Entry 5WNV (X-ray diffraction, 3.30 A resolution); this record covers chains A and M of the 23 polymer chains in the assembly.

== Chain A ==
Molecule: 16S Ribosomal RNA rRNA
From: Thermus thermophilus (strain HB8 / ATCC 27634 / DSM 579)
Sequence (1522 nucleotides; each row starts with the number of its first residue; note: 42 numbers in that range are skipped by the numbering (no residue carries them; nothing is unmodelled there); a row labelled like 190A-190L holds insertion residues (190A, then the next letters in order); numbering starts at 0):
     0 UUUGUUGGAG AGUUUGAUCC UGGCUCAGGG UGAACGCUGG CGGCGUGCCU AAGACAUGCA
    60 AGUCGUGCGG G
    73 CCGCGGGGUU UU
    88 ACUCCG
    95 UGGUC
   101 AGCGGCGGAC GGGUGAGUAA CGCGUGGGU
  129A G
   130 ACCUACCCGG AAGAGGGGGA CAACCCGGGG AAACUCGGGC UAAUCCCCCA UGUGGACCCG
   190 C
190A-190L CCCUUGGGGUGU
   191 GUCCAAAGGG CUUU
   216 GCCCGCUUCC GGAUGGGCCC GCGUCCCAUC AGCUAGUUGG UGGGGUAAUG GCCCACCAAG
   276 GCGACGACGG GUAGCCGGUC UGAGAGGAUG GCCGGCCACA GGGGCACUGA GACACGGGCC
   336 CCACUCCUAC GGGAGGCAGC AGUUAGGAAU CUUCCGCAAU GGGCGCAAGC CUGACGGAGC
   396 GACGCCGCUU GGAGGAAGAA GCCCUUCGGG GUGUAAACUC CUGAA
   442 CCCGGGACGA AACCCCCGAC GA
   474 GGGGACUGAC GGUACCGGG
   494 GUAAUAGCGC CGGCCAACUC CGUGCCAGCA GCCGCGGUAA UACGGAGGGC GCGAGCGUUA
   554 CCCGGAUUCA CUGGGCGUAA AGGGCGUGUA GGCGGCCUGG GGCGUCCCAU GUGAAAGACC
   614 ACGGCUCAAC CGUGGGGGAG CGUGGGAUAC GCUCAGGCUA GACGGUGGGA GAGGGUGGUG
   674 GAAUUCCCGG AGUAGCGGUG AAAUGCGCAG AUACCGGGAG GAACGCCGAU GGCGAAGGCA
   734 GCCACCUGGU CCACCCGUGA CGCUGAGGCG CGAAAGCGUG GGGAGCAAAC CGGAUUAGAU
   794 ACCCGGGUAG UCCACGCCCU AAACGAUGCG CGCUAGGUCU CUGGGUCU
   848 CCUGGGGGCC GAAGCUAACG CGUUAAGCGC GCCGCCUGGG GAGUACGGCC GCAAGGCUGA
   908 AACUCAAAGG AAUUGACGGG GGCCCGCACA AGCGGUGGAG CAUGUGGUUU AAUUCGAAGX
   968 AACGCGAAGA ACCUUACCAG GCCUUGACAU GCUAGG
 1003A G
  1004 AACCCGGGUG AAAGCCUGGG GUGCCCC
1030A-1030D GCGA
  1031 GGGGAGCCCU AGCACAGGUG CUGCAUGGCC GUCGUCAGCU CGUGCCGUGA GGUGUUGGGU
  1091 UAAGUCCCGC AACGAGCGCA ACCCCCGCCG UUAGUUGCCA GCGGUUCGGC CGGGCACUCU
  1151 AACGGGACUG CCCGCGAAA
  1171 GCGGGAGGAA GGAGGGGACG ACGUCUGGUC AGCAUGGCCC UUACGGCCUG GGCGACACAC
  1231 GUGCUACAAU GCCCACUACA AAGCGAUGCC ACCCGGCAAC GGGGAGCUAA UCGCAAAAAG
  1291 GUGGGCCCAG UUCGGAUUGG GGUCUGCAAC CCGACCCCAU GAAGCCGGAA UCGCUAGUAA
  1351 UCGCGGAUCA G
 1361A C
  1362 CAUGCCGCGG UGAAUACGUU CCCGGGCCUU GUACACACXG CCXGUXACGC CAUGGGAGCG
  1422 GGCUCUACCC GAAGUCGCCG GG
  1446 AGCCUACGGG
  1459 CAGGCGCCGA GGGUAGGGCC CGUGACUGGG GCGAAGUCGU AACAAGGUAG CUGUACCGGA
  1519 AGGUGCGGCU GGAUCCACUC CUUUCU
Disordered / not traced: 0-4, 1534-1538
Construct notes: conflict C1534 (A132811 in 55771382), A1535 (C132812 in 55771382)
Modified residues: PSU (pseudouridine-5'-monophosphate) at position 516, 7MG (7N-methyl-8-hydroguanosine-5'-monophosphate) at position 527, M2G (N2-dimethylguanosine-5'-monophosphate) at position 966, 5MC (5-methylcytidine-5'-monophosphate) at position 967, 2MG (2N-methylguanosine-5'-monophosphate) at position 1207, 5MC (5-methylcytidine-5'-monophosphate) at position 1400, 4OC (4n,o2'-methylcytidine-5'-monophosphate) at position 1402, 5MC (5-methylcytidine-5'-monophosphate) at position 1404, 5MC (5-methylcytidine-5'-monophosphate) at position 1407, UR3 (3-methyluridine-5'-monophoshate) at position 1498, MA6 (6N-dimethyladenosine-5'-monophoshate) at position 1518, MA6 (6N-dimethyladenosine-5'-monophoshate) at position 1519, PSU (pseudouridine-5'-monophosphate) at position 1540, PSU (pseudouridine-5'-monophosphate) at position 1541
Ion coordination: Mg2+ site 1: U5 (shared with 1 residue of chain D); K+ site 1 near U14 (its only coordinating residue here); Mg2+ site 2 near G21 (its only coordinating residue here); Mg2+ site 3 near U37 (its only coordinating residue here); Mg2+ site 4 near A53 (its only coordinating residue here); Mg2+ site 5: G61, U62; Mg2+ site 6: G69, G70, U98; Mg2+ site 7 near U81 (its only coordinating residue here); Mg2+ site 8 near U83 (its only coordinating residue here); Mg2+ site 9 near G107 (its only coordinating residue here); K+ site 2: A109, A329, G331; Mg2+ site 10 near G117 (its only coordinating residue here); 79 more Mg2+ sites not listed; 12 more K+ sites not listed
Small-molecule neighbours: B6M ((1R,2S,3S,4R,6R)-4,6-diamino-2-{[3-O-(2,6-diamino-2,6-dideoxy-alpha-L-altropyranosyl)-beta-L-arabinofuranosyl]oxy}-3-hydroxycyclohexyl 2-amino-2-deoxy-alpha-D-allopyranoside): G1405, U1406, 5MC_1407, A1408, C1409, G1489, C1490, G1491, A1492, A1493, G1494, U1495

== Chain M ==
Name: 30S ribosomal protein S13
From: Thermus thermophilus (strain HB8 / ATCC 27634 / DSM 579)
Reference sequence: P80377 (RS13_THET8); numbering as in UniProt (aligned over 2-119)
Amino-acid sequence (118 residues; numbered 2 to 119; the number before each row is that of its first residue):
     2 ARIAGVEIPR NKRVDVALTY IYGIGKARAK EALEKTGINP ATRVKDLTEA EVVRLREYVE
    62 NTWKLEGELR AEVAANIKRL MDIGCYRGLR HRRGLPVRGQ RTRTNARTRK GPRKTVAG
Ion coordination: Mg2+: Thr20, Ile22, Ile25 (shared with U1330(A) of chain A)

== How chain A and chain M interact ==
Residue-residue contacts - 86 pairs, chain A then chain M:
  G947(A) with Arg108(M), phosphate contact; Thr109(M), phosphate contact
  C948(A) with Asn106(M), base contact; Ala107(M), hydrogen bond to the phosphate; Arg108(M), hydrogen bond to the phosphate; Thr109(M), hydrogen bond to the phosphate
  A949(A) with Gln101(M), phosphate contact; Arg102(M), phosphate contact; Asn106(M), phosphate contact
  U950(A) with Arg102(M), salt bridge to the phosphate; Thr105(M), base contact; Asn106(M), base contact
  G951(A) with Arg102(M), salt bridge to the phosphate; Thr105(M), base contact
  U952(A) with Arg104(M), base contact
  G953(A) with Arg104(M), salt bridge to the phosphate
  G954(A) with Arg104(M), hydrogen bond to the base
  G1224(A) with Gly100(M), base contact
  A1225(A) with Arg102(M), phosphate contact; Thr103(M), hydrogen bond to the phosphate
  C1226(A) with Arg91(M), salt bridge to the phosphate; Leu96(M), phosphate contact; Thr103(M), hydrogen bond to the phosphate; Arg104(M), base contact; Lys111(M), hydrogen bond to the sugar
  A1227(A) with Leu96(M), phosphate contact; Lys111(M), salt bridge to the phosphate; Lys115(M), hydrogen bond to the sugar; Val117(M), sugar contact
  C1228(A) with Arg104(M), hydrogen bond to the base; Arg108(M), salt bridge to the phosphate; Lys111(M), salt bridge to the phosphate; Lys115(M), salt bridge to the phosphate; Thr116(M), phosphate contact; Val117(M), sugar contact
  A1229(A) with Arg104(M), hydrogen bond to the base; Arg114(M), salt bridge to the phosphate; Thr116(M), hydrogen bond to the phosphate
  C1230(A) with Thr105(M), base contact
  G1295(A) with Arg14(M), hydrogen bond to the sugar
  C1296(A) with Arg14(M), sugar contact; Arg44(M), salt bridge to the phosphate
  C1297(A) with Arg44(M), salt bridge to the phosphate
  U1301(A) with Tyr21(M), phosphate contact
  U1302(A) with Arg14(M), hydrogen bond to the base; Val17(M), phosphate contact
  A1306(A) with Thr109(M), sugar contact
  U1307(A) with Gln101(M), hydrogen bond to the phosphate; Thr109(M), sugar contact; Arg110(M), sugar contact
  U1308(A) with His92(M), hydrogen bond to the phosphate; Pro97(M), phosphate contact; Val98(M), hydrogen bond to the phosphate; Arg99(M), hydrogen bond to the base; Gln101(M), hydrogen bond to the phosphate; Arg110(M), salt bridge to the phosphate
  G1309(A) with Val74(M), sugar contact; Asn77(M), hydrogen bond to the sugar; Ile78(M), sugar contact; Leu81(M), phosphate contact; Arg88(M), salt bridge to the phosphate; His92(M), salt bridge to the phosphate; Val98(M), phosphate contact; Arg99(M), salt bridge to the phosphate
  G1310(A) with Asn77(M), sugar contact; Arg80(M), salt bridge to the phosphate; Arg88(M), salt bridge to the phosphate
  C1321(A) with Tyr87(M), sugar contact
  C1322(A) with Gly100(M), sugar contact
  G1323(A) with Gly100(M), phosphate contact
  C1328(A) with Ala28(M), phosphate contact; Arg29(M), hydrogen bond to the sugar
  A1329(A) with Tyr23(M), phosphate contact; Gly24(M), sugar contact; Ile25(M), phosphate contact; Gly26(M), hydrogen bond to the phosphate; Lys27(M), phosphate contact; Ala28(M), phosphate contact; Arg29(M), hydrogen bond to the phosphate; Leu70(M), sugar contact
  U1330(A) with Ile22(M), phosphate contact; Tyr23(M), phosphate contact; Ile25(M), phosphate contact; Gly26(M), phosphate contact
  G1331(A) with Tyr23(M), phosphate contact
  A1332(A) with Thr109(M), base contact
Other interface residues (no listed pair), chain A (35 interface residues in all): A946, C1320
Other interface residues (no listed pair), chain M (45 interface residues in all): Lys13, Arg71, Pro113

== Overview ==
35 residues of chain A face 45 of chain M across their interface, with 22 hydrogen bonds and 17 salt bridges.
Polar contacts include G954(A)-Arg104(M), C1228(A)-Arg104(M) and A1229(A)-Arg104(M). Bound to chain A:
compound B6M. The Mg2+ site 5 is built by G61(A) and U62(A).
Chain A is 16S Ribosomal RNA rRNA and chain M is 30S ribosomal protein S13, both from Thermus thermophilus
(strain HB8 / ATCC 27634 / DSM 579); the structure, Crystal Structure of 30S ribosomal subunit from Thermus
thermophilus, was determined by X-ray diffraction, deposited together with 5WNP, 5WNQ, 5WNR, 5WNS, 5WNT and
5WNU.
